PDB entry 3Q73 | X-ray diffraction, 2.30 A resolution | chains A and B

== Chain A ==
Name: Farnesyltransferase, alpha subunit
Organism: Cryptococcus neoformans
Sequence (349 residues; numbered -13 to 335; the number before each row is that of its first residue; numbers below 1 keep their minus sign (Met-13 is residue -13)):
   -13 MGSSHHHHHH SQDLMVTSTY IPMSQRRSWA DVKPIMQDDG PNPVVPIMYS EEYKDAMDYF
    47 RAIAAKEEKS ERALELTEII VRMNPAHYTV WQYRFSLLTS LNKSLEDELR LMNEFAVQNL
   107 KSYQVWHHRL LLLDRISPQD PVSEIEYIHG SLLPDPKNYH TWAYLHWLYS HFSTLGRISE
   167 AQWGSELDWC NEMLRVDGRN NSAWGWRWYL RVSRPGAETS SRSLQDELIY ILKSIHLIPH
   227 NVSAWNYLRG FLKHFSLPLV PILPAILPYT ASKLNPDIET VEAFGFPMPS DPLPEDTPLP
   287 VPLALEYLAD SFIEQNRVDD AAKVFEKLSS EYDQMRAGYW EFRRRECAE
Not modelled in the structure: -13 to 4, 258-271, 335
Small-molecule neighbours: 3CX ((2S)-3-(cyclohexylamino)-2-hydroxypropane-1-sulfonic acid): Phe46, Arg47, Ala50, Ala51, Thr75

== Chain B ==
Name: Farnesyltransferase, beta subunit
Organism: Cryptococcus neoformans
Sequence (520 residues; each row starts with the number of its first residue):
     1 MATEFTPSVY SLVSKPLPSN SRPSATLDEQ AETEDLISQL FDLTADPNAL VSEHGKRYSG
    61 LRKQEHTQFL ASSFFQLPGK FVSLDASRPW LVFWTVHSLD LLGVALDQGT KDRVVSTLLH
   121 FLSPKGGFGG GPANSQIPHL LPTYASVCSL AIAGNDSSTG GWKDLAAARQ SIYEFFMRCK
   181 RPDGGFVVCE GGEVDVRGTY CLLVVATLLD IITPELLHNV DKFVSACQTY EGGFACASFP
   241 FPSVVPSTSA FPTSEPSCRV SMAEAHGGYT SCSLNSHFLL TSVPLPSFPL SIDANAALRW
   301 TVLQQGEPIE GGGFRGRTNK LVDGCYSWWV GGGAPVAEEL VRREKSRKVK KSRIEVFEEE
   361 KEGDWEDVPP IPPIFNRVAL QEFTLVAAQQ DPGSTGGLRD KPGKRPDQYH TCNNLSGLSI
   421 AQHKMSHSPS TVSSNRLKFD ASKGLPAVKP VAPGGGWKNE DERQNARREI WANALGWIEE
   481 EGGEIIVGGK DNRINTTTPV FNILGLRLKP FINYFYCQEN
Not modelled in the structure: 1, 243-254, 350-370, 520
Metal / ion sites: Zn2+: Asp323, Cys325, His410
Small-molecule neighbours:
  - 3CX ((2S)-3-(cyclohexylamino)-2-hydroxypropane-1-sulfonic acid), molecule 1: Tyr58, Gly489, Lys490, Asp491
  - 3CX, molecule 2: Arg62, Lys63, Gln64, Glu65
  - 3CX, molecule 3: Ser123, Pro124, Lys125, Ala133, Asn134, Ser135, Gln136, Ile137

== How chain A and chain B interact ==
Pairs across the interface - 159 pairs, chain A then chain B:
  Ile21(A) - Asn134(B)
  Met22(A) - Asn134(B)  hydrogen bond (backbone-side chain)
  Gln23(A) - Pro132(B)
  Gln23(A) - Ser135(B)
  Asp24(A) - His120(B)
  Asp24(A) - Pro132(B)
  Asp24(A) - Asn134(B)  hydrogen bond (backbone-side chain)
  Asp25(A) - His120(B)
  Asp25(A) - Pro132(B)
  Gly26(A) - His120(B)
  Pro27(A) - Ser116(B)
  Asn28(A) - Arg113(B)  hydrogen bond (backbone-side chain)
  Pro29(A) - Arg113(B)  hydrogen bond (backbone-side chain)
  Pro29(A) - Thr117(B)
  Val30(A) - Phe74(B)
  Val30(A) - Arg88(B)  hydrogen bond (backbone-side chain)
  Val30(A) - Val92(B)  hydrophobic
  Val30(A) - Thr117(B)  hydrogen bond (backbone-side chain)
  Val31(A) - Ser73(B)
  Val31(A) - Phe74(B)  hydrogen bond (backbone-backbone)
  Val31(A) - Leu77(B)
  Val31(A) - Arg88(B)  hydrogen bond (backbone-side chain)
  Val31(A) - Leu91(B)  hydrophobic
  Val31(A) - Val92(B)  hydrophobic
  Pro32(A) - Phe75(B)
  Pro32(A) - Gln76(B)
  Pro32(A) - Leu77(B)  hydrogen bond (backbone-backbone)
  Pro32(A) - Arg88(B)
  Ile33(A) - Leu77(B)
  Ile33(A) - Pro78(B)
  Ile33(A) - Phe81(B)
  Ile33(A) - Asp85(B)
  Ile33(A) - Arg88(B)
  Met34(A) - Gln76(B)  hydrogen bond
  Met34(A) - Leu77(B)  hydrogen bond (backbone-backbone)
  Met34(A) - Gly79(B)
  Tyr35(A) - Asp85(B)  hydrogen bond
  Tyr39(A) - Val82(B)
  Tyr39(A) - Asp85(B)  hydrogen bond
  Met43(A) - Ser135(B)
  Arg47(A) - Asn134(B)
  Arg47(A) - Ser135(B)  hydrogen bond
  Met69(A) - Val82(B)
  Asn70(A) - Val82(B)  hydrogen bond (side chain-backbone)
  Asn70(A) - Ser83(B)
  Asn70(A) - Asp85(B)
  Ala72(A) - Ser83(B)
  Ala72(A) - Ala86(B)
  His73(A) - Gln136(B)
  Tyr74(A) - Ala86(B)  hydrophobic
  Tyr74(A) - Gly129(B)
  Tyr74(A) - Gly130(B)  hydrogen bond (side chain-backbone)
  Tyr74(A) - Gln136(B)
  Tyr74(A) - Ile137(B)  hydrogen bond (side chain-backbone)
  Tyr74(A) - His139(B)
  Tyr74(A) - Cys189(B)  hydrophobic
  Thr75(A) - Ser135(B)
  Thr75(A) - Gln136(B)
  Thr75(A) - Ile137(B)  hydrogen bond (side chain-backbone)
  Gln78(A) - Glu190(B)
  Tyr109(A) - Glu193(B)
  His113(A) - Gly191(B)  hydrogen bond (side chain-backbone)
  His113(A) - Gly192(B)  hydrogen bond (side chain-backbone)
  His113(A) - Glu193(B)
  Leu117(A) - Gly191(B)
  Lys143(A) - Thr26(B)  hydrogen bond
  Lys143(A) - Arg317(B)  hydrogen bond (backbone-side chain)
  Lys143(A) - Asn319(B)  hydrogen bond (side chain-backbone)
  Lys143(A) - Lys320(B)
  Tyr145(A) - Ala235(B)
  Tyr145(A) - Cys236(B)  hydrogen bond (side chain-backbone)
  Tyr145(A) - Ala263(B)
  Tyr145(A) - Glu264(B)  hydrogen bond (side chain-backbone)
  Tyr145(A) - His266(B)
  Tyr145(A) - Tyr269(B)  hydrophobic
  Tyr145(A) - Arg317(B)
  His146(A) - Tyr269(B)  hydrogen bond
  Ala149(A) - Met262(B)
  His152(A) - Met262(B)  hydrogen bond (side chain-backbone)
  Trp153(A) - Phe239(B)
  Trp153(A) - Met262(B)  hydrophobic
  Ser156(A) - Phe239(B)
  Ser156(A) - Phe241(B)
  Ser156(A) - Met262(B)
  His157(A) - Phe239(B)
  Ser159(A) - Phe241(B)
  Thr160(A) - Phe241(B)
  Thr160(A) - Pro242(B)
  Arg181(A) - Arg22(B)
  Asp183(A) - Ser24(B)  hydrogen bond
  Asp183(A) - Ala25(B)
  Asp183(A) - Thr26(B)  hydrogen bond
  Arg185(A) - Ser19(B)  hydrogen bond (side chain-backbone)
  Arg185(A) - Arg22(B)  hydrogen bond (side chain-backbone)
  Arg185(A) - Ser24(B)  hydrogen bond
  Arg185(A) - Thr26(B)
  Arg185(A) - Leu27(B)
  Arg185(A) - Asn319(B)
  Asn187(A) - Glu231(B)
  Asn187(A) - Glu264(B)
  Asn187(A) - Thr318(B)
  Ser188(A) - Glu264(B)  hydrogen bond
  Ser188(A) - Arg317(B)
  Trp190(A) - Tyr230(B)
  Gly191(A) - Tyr230(B)
  Trp194(A) - Tyr230(B)  hydrophobic
  Tyr195(A) - Phe241(B)
  Ser199(A) - Val260(B)
  Pro201(A) - Phe241(B)
  Leu223(A) - Arg22(B)
  Ile224(A) - Asn20(B)
  Ile224(A) - Arg22(B)
  Pro225(A) - Asn20(B)
  His226(A) - Pro18(B)
  His226(A) - Asn20(B)  hydrogen bond
  Asn227(A) - Asn319(B)
  Val228(A) - Thr318(B)
  Ser229(A) - Thr318(B)
  Ser229(A) - Asn319(B)  hydrogen bond
  Asn232(A) - Tyr230(B)
  Asn232(A) - Glu231(B)  hydrogen bond
  Asn232(A) - Arg299(B)  hydrogen bond
  Asn232(A) - Thr318(B)
  Tyr233(A) - Tyr230(B)  hydrophobic
  Gly236(A) - Tyr230(B)
  Lys239(A) - Asp293(B)  salt bridge
  Lys239(A) - Ala296(B)
  Pro280(A) - Asn20(B)
  Glu281(A) - Asn20(B)
  Glu281(A) - Ser21(B)  hydrogen bond (backbone-side chain)
  Asp282(A) - Pro18(B)
  Asp282(A) - Ser19(B)  hydrogen bond
  Asp282(A) - Asn20(B)  hydrogen bond (backbone-backbone)
  Thr283(A) - Asn20(B)  hydrogen bond
  Pro284(A) - Pro18(B)  hydrophobic
  Leu289(A) - Arg299(B)
  Glu292(A) - Arg299(B)  salt bridge
  Gln320(A) - Pro7(B)
  Gln320(A) - Leu12(B)
  Met321(A) - Gly306(B)
  Met321(A) - Pro308(B)
  Met321(A) - Gly312(B)
  Met321(A) - Asn376(B)  hydrogen bond
  Met321(A) - Ala379(B)  hydrophobic
  Arg322(A) - Val302(B)  hydrogen bond (side chain-backbone)
  Arg322(A) - Leu303(B)
  Arg322(A) - Gln305(B)  hydrogen bond (side chain-backbone)
  Arg322(A) - Glu307(B)  salt bridge
  Ala323(A) - Phe5(B)
  Gly324(A) - Phe5(B)  hydrogen bond (backbone-backbone)
  Gly324(A) - Pro373(B)
  Tyr325(A) - Arg299(B)
  Tyr325(A) - Val302(B)  hydrophobic
  Tyr325(A) - Ile374(B)
  Glu327(A) - Phe5(B)
  Glu327(A) - Pro372(B)
  Phe328(A) - Ile374(B)  hydrophobic
  Arg331(A) - Pro372(B)
  Glu332(A) - Lys345(B)  salt bridge
Also at the interface, not in a pair above, chain A (85 interface residues in all): Phe46, Gln110, Trp148, Val182, Asn186, Arg235, Ser315, Asp319
Also at the interface, not in a pair above, chain B (88 interface residues in all): Val9, Leu17, Pro23, Leu84, Val114, Pro138, Pro142, Ser261, Leu298, Val341, Ile371

== In short ==
The interface between chain A and chain B involves 85 residues on one side and 88 on the other, with 45
hydrogen bonds and 4 salt bridges. Polar contacts include Lys239(A)-Asp293(B), Glu292(A)-Arg299(B) and
Arg322(A)-Glu307(B).
Chain A is Farnesyltransferase, alpha subunit and chain B is Farnesyltransferase, beta subunit, both from
Cryptococcus neoformans; the structure, Cryptococcus neoformans protein farnesyltransferase, apo enzyme, was
determined by X-ray diffraction (same publication as 3Q75, 3Q78, 3Q79, 3Q7A, 3Q7F, 3SFX and 3SFY).
